PDB entry 6M4N | electron microscopy, 3.80 A resolution | chains B and C of the 8 polymer chains in the assembly

== Chain B ==
Molecule: Serine palmitoyltransferase 2
Source organism: Homo sapiens
Notes: EC 2.3.1.50
UniProt: O15270 (SPTC2_HUMAN); numbering as in UniProt (aligned over 1-562)
Sequence (562 residues; each row starts with the number of its first residue):
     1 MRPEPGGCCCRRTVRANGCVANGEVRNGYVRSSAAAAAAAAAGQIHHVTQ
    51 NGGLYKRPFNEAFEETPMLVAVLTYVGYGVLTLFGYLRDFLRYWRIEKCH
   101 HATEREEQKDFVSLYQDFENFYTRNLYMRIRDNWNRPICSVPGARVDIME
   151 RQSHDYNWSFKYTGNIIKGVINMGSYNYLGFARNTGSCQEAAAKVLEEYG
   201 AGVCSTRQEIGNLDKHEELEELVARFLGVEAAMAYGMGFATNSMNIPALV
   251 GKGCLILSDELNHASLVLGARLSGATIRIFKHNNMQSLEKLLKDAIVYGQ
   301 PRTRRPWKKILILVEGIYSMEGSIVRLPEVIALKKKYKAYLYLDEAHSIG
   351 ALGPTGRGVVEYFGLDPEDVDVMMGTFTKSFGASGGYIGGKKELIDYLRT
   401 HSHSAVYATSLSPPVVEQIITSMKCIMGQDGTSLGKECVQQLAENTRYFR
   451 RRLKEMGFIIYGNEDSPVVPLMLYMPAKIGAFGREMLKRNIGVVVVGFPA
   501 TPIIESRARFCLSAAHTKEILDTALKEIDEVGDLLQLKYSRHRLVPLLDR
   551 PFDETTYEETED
Disordered / not traced: 1-44, 96-98, 429-432, 543-562
Covalent attachments: pyridoxal phosphate (PLP) linked to Lys-379
Residues lining bound ligands: pyridoxal phosphate (PLP): Met-237, Gly-238, Phe-239, His-263, Ser-265, Glu-315, Asp-344, Ala-346, His-347, Thr-376, Thr-378

== Chain C ==
Molecule: ORM1-like protein 3
Source organism: Homo sapiens
UniProt: Q8N138 (ORML3_HUMAN); residues 1-153 here = UniProt positions 1-153
Sequence (153 residues; each row starts with the number of its first residue):
     1 MNVGTAHSEVNPNTRVMNSRGIWLSYVLAIGLLHIVLLSIPFVSVPVVWT
    51 LTNLIHNMGMYIFLHTVKGTPFETPDQGKARLLTHWEQMDYGVQFTASRK
   101 FLTITPIVLYFLTSFYTKYDQIHFVLNTVSLMSVLIPKLPQLHGVRIFGI
   151 NKY
Disordered / not traced: 1-11, 151-153

== How chain B and chain C interact ==
Pairs across the interface (25):
  Glu-65(B) with Arg-20(C), salt bridge
  Thr-66(B) with Arg-20(C), hydrogen bond (backbone-side chain)
  Met-68(B) with Arg-20(C), hydrogen bond
  Val-72(B) with Leu-24(C), hydrophobic
  Tyr-75(B) with Ser-19(C), hydrogen bond; Arg-20(C); Ile-22(C), hydrophobic
  Gln-116(B) with Arg-81(C)
  Phe-118(B) with Lys-68(C); Thr-70(C); Pro-71(C)
  Glu-119(B) with Thr-70(C); Pro-71(C); Phe-72(C); Glu-73(C); Arg-81(C), salt bridge
  Asn-120(B) with Pro-71(C)
  Phe-121(B) with Pro-71(C), hydrogen bond (backbone-backbone)
  Tyr-122(B) with Pro-71(C), hydrogen bond (backbone-backbone); Phe-72(C)
  Arg-271(B) with Pro-75(C); Asp-76(C), salt bridge
  Ile-503(B) with Arg-15(C); Val-16(C), hydrophobic
  Ile-504(B) with Arg-20(C)
Other interface residues (no listed pair), chain B (18 interface residues in all): Pro-67, Ala-71, Tyr-86, Glu-260
Other interface residues (no listed pair), chain C (18 interface residues in all): Gly-21, Ser-25, Phe-63, Gly-69

== Summary ==
Chain B and chain C each contribute 18 residues to their interface, with 5 hydrogen bonds and 3 salt bridges.
Among the polar pairs are Glu-65(B)/Arg-20(C), Glu-119(B)/Arg-81(C) and Arg-271(B)/Asp-76(C). Pyridoxal
phosphate is covalently linked to Lys-379(B).
Here chain B is Serine palmitoyltransferase 2 and chain C is ORM1-like protein 3, both from Homo sapiens.
Entry 6M4N (Cryo-EM structure of the dimeric SPT-ORMDL3 complex) was determined by electron microscopy (same
publication as 6M4O, 7CQI and 7CQK).
